PDB entry 6HWY | electron microscopy, 8.60 A resolution (very low resolution: no residue pairs are listed; an interface is given only as per-side residue counts) | chains C and D of the 4 polymer chains in the assembly

[Chain C (and D)]
Protein: Putative gag polyprotein
Organism: Murine leukemia virus
Notes: chain D of this document is another copy of the same molecule, construct and numbering; everything in this record applies to it too
Reference sequence: A0A240FAQ8 (A0A240FAQ8_9GAMR); residues 1-236 here correspond to UniProt positions 215-450 (UniProt number = residue number + 214)
Sequence (236 residues; each row starts with the number of its first residue):
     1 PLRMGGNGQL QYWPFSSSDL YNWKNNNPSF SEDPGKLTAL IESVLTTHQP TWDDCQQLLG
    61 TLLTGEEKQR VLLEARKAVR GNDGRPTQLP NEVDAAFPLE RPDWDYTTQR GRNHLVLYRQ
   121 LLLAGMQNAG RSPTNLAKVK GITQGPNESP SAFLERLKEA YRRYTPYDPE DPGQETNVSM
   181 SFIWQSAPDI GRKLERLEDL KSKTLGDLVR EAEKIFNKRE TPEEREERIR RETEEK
Differences from the reference sequence: conflict Met-4 (Leu218 in A0A240FAQ8), Met-126 (Leu340 in A0A240FAQ8), Lys-214 (Arg428 in A0A240FAQ8), Ile-229 (Val443 in A0A240FAQ8)

[Chain C / chain D interface]
At this resolution (9 A) residue pairs are not listed: 8 residues of chain C and 9 of chain D lie at the interface.

[In short]
The interface between chain C and chain D involves 8 residues on one side and 9 on the other.
Chain C and chain D are both Putative gag polyprotein (Murine leukemia virus); the structure, Mature MLV
capsid pentamer structure in intact virus particles, was determined by electron microscopy, deposited together
with 6GZA, 6HWI, 6HWW and 6HWX.
